PDB entry 1O9V | X-ray diffraction, 1.75 A resolution | chain A

[Chain A]
Name: F17-ag lectin domain
Organism: Escherichia coli
Notes: fragment: carbohydrate-binding domain, residues 23-199
Reference sequence: Q99003 (Q99003); residues 1-177 here correspond to UniProt positions 23-199 (UniProt number = residue number + 22)
Chain sequence (177 residues; row label = number of the first residue in the row):
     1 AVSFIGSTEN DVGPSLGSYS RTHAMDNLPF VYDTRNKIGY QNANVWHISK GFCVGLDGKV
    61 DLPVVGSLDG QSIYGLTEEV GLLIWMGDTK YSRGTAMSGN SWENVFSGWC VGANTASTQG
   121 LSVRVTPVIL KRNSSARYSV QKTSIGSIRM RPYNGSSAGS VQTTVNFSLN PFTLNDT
Unresolved in the structure: 22-26, 33, 134-135, 177
Disulfides: Cys53-Cys110
Small-molecule neighbours: SNG (methyl 2-acetamido-2-deoxy-1-seleno-beta-D-glucopyranoside): Ala43, Asn44, Asp88, Thr89, Phe106, Trp109, Ser117, Thr118, Gln119, Gly120
UniProt features mapped onto this chain:
  - binding site (a carbohydrate): Ala43, Asn44, Asp88, Thr89, Ser117 to Gly120
What the authors report for this chain:
  - binding site for SNG: Ala43, Asp88, Thr89, Trp109, Ser117, Thr118, Gln119, Gly120
  - specificity-determining residues: Trp109 (proposed by the authors, not directly observed)

[Overview]
Bound to chain A: compound SNG. From UniProt: 8 carbohydrate-binding residues. The paper reports a binding
site for SNG at Ala43, Asp88 and Thr89 among others; the specificity determinant Trp109.
Chain A is F17-ag lectin domain (Escherichia coli); the structure, F17-aG lectin domain from Escherichia coli
in complex with a selenium carbohydrate derivative, was determined by X-ray diffraction together with 1O9W and
1O9Z from the same study.
